5HUP - chains A and C of the 3 polymer chains in the assembly; structure by X-ray diffraction, 3.42 A resolution.

== Chain A (and C) ==
Protein: Nicotinate-nucleotide pyrophosphorylase (Carboxylating)
Organism: Streptococcus pyogenes serotype M4 (strain MGAS10750)
Notes: EC 2.4.2.19; chain C of this document is another copy of the same molecule, construct and numbering; everything in this record applies to it too
Reference sequence: Q1J647 (Q1J647_STRPF); residues 1-290 here correspond to UniProt positions 10-299 (UniProt number = residue number + 9)
Amino-acid sequence (315 residues; row label = number of the first residue in the row; numbers below 1 keep their minus sign (Met-24 is residue -24)):
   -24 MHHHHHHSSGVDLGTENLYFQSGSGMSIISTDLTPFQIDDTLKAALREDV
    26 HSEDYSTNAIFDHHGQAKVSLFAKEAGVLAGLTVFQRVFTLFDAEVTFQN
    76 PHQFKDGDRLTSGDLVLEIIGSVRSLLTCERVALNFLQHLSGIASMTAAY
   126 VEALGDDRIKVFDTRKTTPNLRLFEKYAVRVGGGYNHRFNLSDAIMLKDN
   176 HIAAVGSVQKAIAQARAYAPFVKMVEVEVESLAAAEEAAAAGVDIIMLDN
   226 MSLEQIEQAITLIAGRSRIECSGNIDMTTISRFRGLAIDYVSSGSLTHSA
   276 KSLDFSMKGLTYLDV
Not modelled in the structure: -24 to 4, 290 (chain C: -24 to 7, 215-216, 290)
Construct notes: initiating methionine (-24); expression tag (-23 to 0)

== Interface between chain A and chain C ==
Pairs across the interface - 15 pairs, chain A then chain C:
  Thr6(A) - Asn33(C)
  Thr6(A) - Phe36(C)
  Thr6(A) - Arg99(C)
  Asp7(A) - Arg99(C)
  Thr9(A) - Phe67(C)
  Phe11(A) - Leu21(C)  hydrophobic
  Phe11(A) - Arg22(C)
  Phe11(A) - Leu66(C)
  Phe11(A) - Phe67(C)
  Gln12(A) - Ser27(C)  hydrogen bond (side chain-backbone)
  Gln12(A) - Glu28(C)
  Asp15(A) - Arg22(C)  salt bridge
  Leu148(A) - Ser27(C)
  Phe164(A) - Ser27(C)
  Asn165(A) - His26(C)
Other interface residues (no listed pair), chain C (12 interface residues in all): Lys18, Tyr30

== Summary ==
The interface between chain A and chain C involves 9 residues on one side and 12 on the other, with 1 hydrogen
bond and 1 salt bridge. Among the polar pairs are Asp15(A)-Arg22(C) and Gln12(A)-Ser27(C).
Chain A and chain C are both Nicotinate-nucleotide pyrophosphorylase (Carboxylating) (Streptococcus pyogenes
serotype M4 (strain MGAS10750)); the structure, Crystal Structure of NadC from Streptococcus pyogenes, was
determined by X-ray diffraction together with 5HUH, 5HUJ, 5HUL and 5HUO from the same study.
